Entry 8YIO (electron microscopy, 2.35 A resolution); this record covers chains A and B of the 20 polymer chains in the assembly.

# Chain A
Molecule: COR1 isoform 1
Source organism: Saccharomyces cerevisiae
UniProt: A0A6A5Q3X1 (A0A6A5Q3X1_YEASX); numbering as in UniProt (aligned over 27-457)
Sequence (431 residues; each row starts with the number of its first residue):
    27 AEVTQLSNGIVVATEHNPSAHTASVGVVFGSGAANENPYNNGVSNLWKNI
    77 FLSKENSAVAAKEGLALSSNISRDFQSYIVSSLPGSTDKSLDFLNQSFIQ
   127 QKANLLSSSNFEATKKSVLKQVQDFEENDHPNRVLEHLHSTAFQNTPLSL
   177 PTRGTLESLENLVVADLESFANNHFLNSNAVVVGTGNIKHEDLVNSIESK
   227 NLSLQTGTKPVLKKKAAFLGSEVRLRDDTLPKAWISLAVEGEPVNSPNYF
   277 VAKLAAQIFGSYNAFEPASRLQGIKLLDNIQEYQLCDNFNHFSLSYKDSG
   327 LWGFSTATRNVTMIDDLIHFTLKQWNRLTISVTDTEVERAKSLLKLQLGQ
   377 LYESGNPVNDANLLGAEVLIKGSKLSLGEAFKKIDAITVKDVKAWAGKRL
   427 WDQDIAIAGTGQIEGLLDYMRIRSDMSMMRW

# Chain B
Molecule: Cytochrome b-c1 complex subunit 2, mitochondrial
Source organism: Saccharomyces cerevisiae
UniProt: A0A6A5Q625 (A0A6A5Q625_YEASX); residues 17-368 here = UniProt positions 17-368
Sequence (352 residues; row label = number of the first residue in the row):
    17 LTVSARDAPTKISTLAVKVHGGSRYATKDGVAHLLNRFNFQNTNTRSALK
    67 LVRESELLGGTFKSTLDREYITLKATFLKDDLPYYVNALADVLYKTAFKP
   117 HELTESVLPAARYDYAVAEQCPVKSAEDQLYAITFRKGLGNPLLYDGVER
   167 VSLQDIKDFADKVYTKENLEVSGENVVEADLKRFVDESLLSTLPAGKSLV
   217 SKSEPKFFLGEENRVRFIGDSVAAIGIPVNKASLAQYEVLANYLTSALSE
   267 LSGLISSAKLDKFTDGGLFTLFVRDQDSAVVSSNIKKIVADLKKGKDLSP
   317 AINYTKLKNAVQNESVSSPIELNFDAVKDFKLGKFNYVAVGDVSNLPYLD
   367 EL

# Chain A / chain B interface
Pairs across the interface (42; chain A residue first):
  His-47(A) / Glu-330(B)  salt bridge
  Thr-48(A) / Val-327(B)
  Lys-80(A) / Ala-263(B)  hydrogen bond (side chain-backbone)
  Lys-80(A) / Ser-265(B)  hydrogen bond (side chain-backbone)
  Lys-80(A) / Ser-268(B)  hydrogen bond
  Ser-83(A) / Ala-263(B)
  Ala-84(A) / Ala-263(B)
  Ala-84(A) / Leu-264(B)
  Ala-87(A) / Leu-264(B)  hydrophobic
  Ala-87(A) / Tyr-320(B)
  Lys-88(A) / Leu-264(B)
  Gly-90(A) / Asn-319(B)
  Gly-90(A) / Leu-323(B)
  Leu-91(A) / Tyr-320(B)
  Ala-92(A) / Leu-323(B)
  Ser-107(A) / Leu-323(B)
  Ser-108(A) / Leu-323(B)
  Leu-109(A) / Leu-323(B)
  Phe-291(A) / Tyr-129(B)  hydrophobic
  Glu-292(A) / Arg-53(B)  salt bridge
  Pro-293(A) / Arg-53(B)
  Leu-297(A) / Ala-64(B)
  Leu-297(A) / Leu-65(B)
  Leu-297(A) / Val-68(B)
  Leu-297(A) / Arg-69(B)  hydrogen bond (backbone-side chain)
  Gln-298(A) / Arg-69(B)
  Gln-298(A) / Glu-72(B)
  Gly-299(A) / Arg-69(B)
  Gly-299(A) / Glu-72(B)  hydrogen bond (backbone-side chain)
  Arg-365(A) / Glu-72(B)  salt bridge
  Arg-365(A) / Leu-73(B)
  Ser-368(A) / Glu-72(B)
  Ser-368(A) / Leu-73(B)  hydrogen bond (side chain-backbone)
  Ser-368(A) / Gly-75(B)
  Leu-372(A) / Gly-75(B)
  Leu-372(A) / Thr-92(B)
  Gly-375(A) / Ile-28(B)
  Gln-376(A) / Thr-92(B)
  Glu-379(A) / Thr-26(B)
  Glu-379(A) / Lys-27(B)  hydrogen bond (side chain-backbone)
  Glu-379(A) / Ile-28(B)  hydrogen bond (side chain-backbone)
  Phe-407(A) / Lys-27(B)
Interface residues without a listed pair, chain A (34 interface residues in all): Ala-46, Glu-89, Ala-294, Glu-364, Leu-369, Lys-371, Leu-403, Gly-404
Interface residues without a listed pair, chain B (33 interface residues in all): Gln-57, Leu-74, Gly-76, Thr-77, Phe-93, Leu-94, Ala-126, Ser-262, Lys-322, Lys-324, Ala-326

# Summary
The interface between chain A and chain B involves 34 residues on one side and 33 on the other, with 8
hydrogen bonds and 3 salt bridges. Polar contacts include His-47(A)/Glu-330(B), Glu-292(A)/Arg-53(B) and
Arg-365(A)/Glu-72(B).
Here chain A is COR1 isoform 1 and chain B is Cytochrome b-c1 complex subunit 2, mitochondrial, both from
Saccharomyces cerevisiae. Entry 8YIO (Cryo-EM structure of Saccharomyces cerevisiae bc1 complex in
azoxystrobin-bound state) was determined by electron microscopy.
